PDB entry 6GZ8 | X-ray diffraction, 1.00 A resolution | chain A

Chain A:
Molecule: Spore germination protein GerM
Organism: Bacillus subtilis subsp. subtilis str. 168
Reference sequence: P39072 (GERM_BACSU); residues 76-213 here = UniProt positions 76-213
Amino-acid sequence (138 residues; numbered 76 to 213; the number before each row is that of its first residue):
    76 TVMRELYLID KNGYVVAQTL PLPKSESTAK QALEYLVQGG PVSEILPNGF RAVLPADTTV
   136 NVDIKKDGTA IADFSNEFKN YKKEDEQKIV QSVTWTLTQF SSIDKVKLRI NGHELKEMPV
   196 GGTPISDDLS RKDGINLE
Disordered / not traced: 209-213
Metal / ion sites: Na+ site 1 near Asp85 (its only coordinating residue here); Na+ site 2 near Asn87 (its only coordinating residue here); Na+ site 3: Pro98, Gln106; Na+ site 4 near Lys99 (its only coordinating residue here); Na+ site 5: Lys99, Ser176; Na+ site 6: Glu101, Thr103; Na+ site 7: Lys140, Ser177; Na+ site 8 near Glu159 (its only coordinating residue here); Na+ site 9: Thr173, Phe175, Ile178
Reported in the primary citation:
  - mutagenesis - D202R/D203R: unchanged stability

Summary:
Pro98 and Gln106 form the Na+ site 3. The Na+ site 5 is built by Lys99 and Ser176. From the paper: D202R/D203R
leave stability unchanged.
Chain A is Spore germination protein GerM (Bacillus subtilis subsp. subtilis str. 168); the structure, First
GerMN domain of the sporulation protein GerM from Bacillus subtilis, was determined by X-ray diffraction,
deposited together with 6GZB.
